Entry 3FKS (X-ray diffraction, 3.59 A resolution); this record covers chains H and I of the 9 polymer chains in the assembly.

# Chain H
Protein: ATP synthase subunit delta, mitochondrial
From: Saccharomyces cerevisiae
Notes: EC 3.6.3.14
UniProt: Q12165 (ATPD_YEAST); residues 1-138 here correspond to UniProt positions 23-160 (UniProt number = residue number + 22)
Sequence (138 residues; each row starts with the number of its first residue):
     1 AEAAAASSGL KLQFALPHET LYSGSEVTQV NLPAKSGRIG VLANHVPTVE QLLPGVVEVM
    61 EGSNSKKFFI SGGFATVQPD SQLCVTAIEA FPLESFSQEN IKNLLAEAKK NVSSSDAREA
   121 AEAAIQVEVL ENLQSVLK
Unresolved in the structure: 1-10, 91-92, 98-100, 115-118, 136-138

# Chain I
Protein: ATP synthase subunit epsilon, mitochondrial
From: Saccharomyces cerevisiae
Notes: EC 3.6.3.14
UniProt: P21306 (ATP5E_YEAST); residues 1-61 here correspond to UniProt positions 2-62 (UniProt number = residue number + 1)
Sequence (61 residues; numbered 1 to 61; the number before each row is that of its first residue):
     1 SAWRKAGISY AAYLNVAAQA IRSSLKTELQ TASVLNRSQT DAFYTQYKNG TAASEPTPIT
    61 K
Unresolved in the structure: 1-7, 24-27, 32, 50-52
UniProt features mapped onto this chain:
  - modified residue: Thr51 (Phosphothreonine)

# Chain H / chain I interface
Contacting residue pairs (19; chain H residue first):
  Gln51(H) - Tyr10(I)
  Pro54(H) - Ala17(I)  hydrophobic
  Phe69(H) - Ile21(I)  hydrophobic
  Ser71(H) - Leu14(I)
  Ser71(H) - Ala17(I)
  Ser71(H) - Ala18(I)
  Ser71(H) - Ile21(I)
  Gly72(H) - Leu14(I)
  Gly73(H) - Tyr10(I)  hydrogen bond (backbone-side chain)
  Phe74(H) - Tyr10(I)
  Ile88(H) - Leu14(I)  hydrophobic
  Ile88(H) - Ala18(I)  hydrophobic
  Glu89(H) - Ala18(I)
  Glu89(H) - Ile21(I)
  Phe96(H) - Leu29(I)
  Lys102(H) - Gln19(I)
  Ile125(H) - Tyr13(I)  hydrophobic
  Gln126(H) - Val16(I)
  Val129(H) - Ala20(I)  hydrophobic
Other interface residues (no listed pair), chain H (18 interface residues in all): Leu52, Ile70, Ser97, Leu130
Other interface residues (no listed pair), chain I (11 interface residues in all): Ser23

# In short
18 residues of chain H face 11 of chain I across their interface, with 1 hydrogen bond. Its one
hydrogen-bonded contact is Gly73(H)-Tyr10(I).
Chain H is ATP synthase subunit delta, mitochondrial and chain I is ATP synthase subunit epsilon,
mitochondrial, both from Saccharomyces cerevisiae; the structure, Yeast F1 ATPase in the absence of bound
nucleotides, was determined by X-ray diffraction.
